5OMX - chains I and A of the 10 polymer chains in the assembly; structure by X-ray diffraction, 2.32 A resolution.

# Chain I
Molecule: 147-nt DNA strand
Organism: Homo sapiens
Sequence (147 nucleotides; numbered -73 to 73; the number before each row is that of its first residue; numbers below 1 keep their minus sign (DA-73 is residue -73)):
   -73 ATCAATATCC ACCTGCAGAT ACTACCAAAA GTGTATTTGG AAACTGCTCC ATCAAAAGGC
   -13 ATGTTCAGCT GGAATCCAGC TGAACATGCC TTTTGATGGA GCAGTTTCCA AATACACTTT
    47 TGGTAGTATC TGCAGGTGGA TATTGAT
Metal / ion sites: Mn2+ site 1: DG-35, DG-34; Mn2+ site 2 near DG5 (its only coordinating residue here); Mn2+ site 3 near DG27 (its only coordinating residue here); Mn2+ site 4 near DG48 (its only coordinating residue here); Mn2+ site 5 near DG61 (its only coordinating residue here); Mn2+ site 6 near DG65 (its only coordinating residue here)

# Chain A
Name: Histone H3.2
Organism: Xenopus laevis
Reference sequence: P84233 (H32_XENLA); residues 1-135 here correspond to UniProt positions 2-136 (UniProt number = residue number + 1)
Sequence (135 residues; each row starts with the number of its first residue):
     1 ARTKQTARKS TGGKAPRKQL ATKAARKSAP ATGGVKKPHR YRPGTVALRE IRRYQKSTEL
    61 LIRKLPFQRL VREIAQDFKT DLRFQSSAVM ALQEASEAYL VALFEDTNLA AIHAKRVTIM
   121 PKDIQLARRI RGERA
Unresolved in the structure: 1-37, 135
Differences from the reference sequence: conflict Ala102 (Gly103 in P84233); engineered mutation Ala110 (Cys111 in P84233)
Swiss-Prot annotation at these positions:
  - modified residue: Arg2 (Asymmetric dimethylarginine), Thr3 (Phosphothreonine), Lys4 (Allysine), Gln5 (5-glutamyl dopamine), Thr6 (Phosphothreonine), Arg8 (Citrulline), Lys9 (N6,N6,N6-trimethyllysine), Ser10 (ADP-ribosylserine), Thr11 (Phosphothreonine), Lys14 (N6-(2-hydroxyisobutyryl)lysine), Arg17 (Asymmetric dimethylarginine), Lys18 (N6-(2-hydroxyisobutyryl)lysine), Lys23 (N6-(2-hydroxyisobutyryl)lysine), Arg26 (Citrulline), Lys27 (N6,N6,N6-trimethyllysine), Ser28 (ADP-ribosylserine), Lys36 (N6,N6,N6-trimethyllysine), Lys37 (N6-methyllysine), Tyr41 (Phosphotyrosine), Lys56 (N6,N6,N6-trimethyllysine) and 8 more in UniProt

# Chain I / chain A interface
Contacting residue pairs (25):
  DC-24(I) - Arg83(A)  base contact
  DC-24(I) - Phe84(A)  sugar contact
  DC-24(I) - Gln85(A)  phosphate contact
  DC-24(I) - Ser86(A)  hydrogen bond to the phosphate
  DA-23(I) - Arg72(A)  salt bridge to the phosphate
  DA-23(I) - Arg83(A)  sugar contact
  DA-23(I) - Phe84(A)  hydrogen bond to the phosphate
  DA-13(I) - Arg63(A)  sugar contact
  DG-6(I) - Pro43(A)  phosphate contact
  DC-5(I) - Arg42(A)  salt bridge to the phosphate
  DT-4(I) - Val117(A)  phosphate contact
  DT-4(I) - Thr118(A)  hydrogen bond to the phosphate
  DG-3(I) - Arg116(A)  phosphate contact
  DG-3(I) - Val117(A)  hydrogen bond to the phosphate
  DG-3(I) - Thr118(A)  hydrogen bond to the phosphate
  DG-3(I) - Met120(A)  sugar contact
  DG-2(I) - Arg116(A)  salt bridge to the phosphate
  DG-2(I) - Met120(A)  phosphate contact
  DT70(I) - Tyr41(A)  phosphate contact
  DT70(I) - Thr45(A)  phosphate contact
  DG71(I) - Arg40(A)  sugar contact
  DG71(I) - Tyr41(A)  phosphate contact
  DG71(I) - Arg42(A)  hydrogen bond to the phosphate
  DG71(I) - Thr45(A)  hydrogen bond to the phosphate
  DA72(I) - Arg42(A)  salt bridge to the phosphate
Also at the interface, not in a pair above, chain I (12 interface residues in all): DC-8
Also at the interface, not in a pair above, chain A (18 interface residues in all): His39, Lys115, Lys122

# Summary
12 residues of chain I face 18 of chain A across their interface; the contacts include 7 hydrogen bonds and 4
salt bridges. Among the polar pairs are DC-24(I)-Ser86(A), DA-23(I)-Phe84(A) and DT-4(I)-Thr118(A). DG-35(I)
and DG-34(I) coordinate Mn2+ site 1.
Here chain I is a 147-nt DNA strand (Homo sapiens) and chain A is Histone H3.2 (Xenopus laevis). Entry 5OMX
(X-ray Structure of the H2A-N38C Nucleosome Core Particle) was determined by X-ray diffraction (same
publication as 5ONG and 5ONW).
